9CYT - chains D and F of the 10 polymer chains in the assembly; structure by electron microscopy, 3.70 A resolution.

Chain D (and F):
Name: Outer capsid protein mu-1N
From: Mammalian orthoreovirus 3 Dearing
Notes: chain F of this document is another copy of the same molecule, construct and numbering; everything in this record applies to it too
Reference sequence: P11078 (MU1_REOVD); residue numbers follow UniProt; this construct covers 1-708
Sequence (708 residues; row label = number of the first residue in the row):
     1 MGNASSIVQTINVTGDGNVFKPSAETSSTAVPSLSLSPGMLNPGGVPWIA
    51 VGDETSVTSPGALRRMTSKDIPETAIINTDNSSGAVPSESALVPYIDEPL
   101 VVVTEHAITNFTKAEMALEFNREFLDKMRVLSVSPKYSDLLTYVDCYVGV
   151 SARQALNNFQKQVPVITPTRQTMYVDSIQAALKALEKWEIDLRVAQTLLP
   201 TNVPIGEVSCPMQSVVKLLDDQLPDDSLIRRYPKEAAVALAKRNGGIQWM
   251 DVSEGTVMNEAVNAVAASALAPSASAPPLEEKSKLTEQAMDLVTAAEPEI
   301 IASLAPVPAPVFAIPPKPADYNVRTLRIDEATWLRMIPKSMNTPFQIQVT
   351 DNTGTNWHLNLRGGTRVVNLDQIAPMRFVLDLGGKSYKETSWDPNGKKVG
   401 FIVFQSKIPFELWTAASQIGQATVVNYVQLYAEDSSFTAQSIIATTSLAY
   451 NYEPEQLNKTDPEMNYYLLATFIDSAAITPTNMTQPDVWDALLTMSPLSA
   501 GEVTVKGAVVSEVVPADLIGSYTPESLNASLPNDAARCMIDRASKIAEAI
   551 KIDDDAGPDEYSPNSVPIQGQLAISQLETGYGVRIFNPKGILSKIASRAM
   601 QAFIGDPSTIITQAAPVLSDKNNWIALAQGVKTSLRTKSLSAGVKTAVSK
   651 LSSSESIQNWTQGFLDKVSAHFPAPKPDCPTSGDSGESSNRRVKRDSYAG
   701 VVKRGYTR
Not modelled in the structure: 43-708 (chain F: 1-42, 676-708)
Swiss-Prot annotation at these positions:
  - site: N42, P43 (Cleavage)
  - lipidation: G2 (N-myristoyl glycine)
  - glycosylation (N-linked (GlcNAc...) asparagine): N3, N12, N81, N110, N458, N482, N528, N659
  - mutagenesis: G2 (G2A: Complete loss of myristoylation and binding to sigma-3 protein), N42 (N42T: Complete loss of proteolytic cleavage)

How chain D and chain F interact:
Residue-residue contacts (79):
  M1(D) with V215(F), hydrophobic; I229(F); L240(F); W249(F), hydrophobic
  G2(D) with V216(F); I229(F); P233(F)
  N3(D) with V216(F); L219(F), hydrogen bond (side chain-backbone); D220(F), hydrogen bond (side chain-backbone); L223(F)
  A4(D) with D220(F)
  I7(D) with K234(F)
  V8(D) with V252(F)
  Q9(D) with V252(F)
  T10(D) with K234(F); M250(F); D251(F); V252(F), hydrogen bond (backbone-backbone)
  V13(D) with W249(F)
  T14(D) with Q213(F)
  G15(D) with Q213(F), hydrogen bond (backbone-side chain)
  D16(D) with Q213(F), hydrogen bond; M250(F)
  G17(D) with M250(F)
  N18(D) with Q248(F); W249(F); M250(F), hydrogen bond (side chain-backbone)
  V19(D) with M212(F); G246(F); I247(F); Q248(F), hydrogen bond (backbone-backbone); V257(F), hydrophobic
  F20(D) with S209(F); C210(F), hydrogen bond (backbone-backbone); M212(F), hydrophobic; G246(F)
  K21(D) with E207(F), salt bridge; V208(F); G246(F), hydrogen bond (backbone-backbone)
  P22(D) with T201(F); E207(F); V208(F), hydrogen bond (backbone-backbone)
  S23(D) with V203(F); G206(F), hydrogen bond (side chain-backbone)
  A24(D) with V203(F); P204(F); I205(F), hydrophobic; G206(F), hydrogen bond (backbone-backbone); A271(F)
  E25(D) with A267(F); A271(F)
  T26(D) with G246(F); A267(F)
  S27(D) with N202(F); N244(F); G245(F); A267(F)
  S28(D) with N202(F), hydrogen bond; R243(F); N244(F)
  T29(D) with F120(F); R243(F); N263(F), hydrogen bond (backbone-side chain); L270(F)
  A30(D) with F120(F), hydrophobic
  V31(D) with A117(F), hydrophobic
  L34(D) with N110(F); K113(F); A114(F)
  S35(D) with H106(F), hydrogen bond; N110(F), hydrogen bond (backbone-side chain)
  M40(D) with H106(F)
  L41(D) with T104(F), hydrogen bond (backbone-side chain); H106(F); A107(F), hydrophobic
  N42(D) with G44(F); G45(F), hydrogen bond (side chain-backbone); T104(F)
Other interface residues (no listed pair), chain D (36 interface residues in all): S5, I11, N12, L36
Other interface residues (no listed pair), chain F (55 interface residues in all): V102, M116, A195, P200, R230, V238, S268, P272, L665

In short:
The interface between chain D and chain F involves 36 residues on one side and 55 on the other; the contacts
include 18 hydrogen bonds and 1 salt bridge. Polar pairs include K21(D)-E207(F), N3(D)-L219(F) and
N3(D)-D220(F). From UniProt: 2 mutagenesis sites on chain D.
Chain D and chain F are both Outer capsid protein mu-1N (Mammalian orthoreovirus 3 Dearing); the structure,
Cryo-EM structure of MRV outer shell, was determined by electron microscopy, deposited together with 9CYX and
9CYY.
